PDB entry 5T7M | X-ray diffraction, 2.25 A resolution | chain A

== Chain A ==
Molecule: Chemotaxis protein
Source organism: Pseudomonas aeruginosa
Notes: fragment: ligand binding domain, residues 1-270
UniProtKB: A0A0H0Z019 (A0A0H0Z019_PSEAI); residues 30-278 here = UniProt positions 30-278
Chain sequence (270 residues; row label = number of the first residue in the row):
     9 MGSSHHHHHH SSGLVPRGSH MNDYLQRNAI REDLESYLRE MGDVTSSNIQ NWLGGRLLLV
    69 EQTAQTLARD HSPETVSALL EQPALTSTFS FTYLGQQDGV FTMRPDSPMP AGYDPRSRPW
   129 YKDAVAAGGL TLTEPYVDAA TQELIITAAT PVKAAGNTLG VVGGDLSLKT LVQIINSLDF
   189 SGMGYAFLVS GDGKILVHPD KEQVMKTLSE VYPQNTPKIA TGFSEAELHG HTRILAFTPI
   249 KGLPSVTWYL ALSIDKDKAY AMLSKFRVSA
Disordered / not traced: 9-29, 271-278
Construct notes: initiating methionine (9); expression tag (10-29)
Ligand contacts: tryptophan (TRP): Phe99, Tyr101, Phe109, Met111, Ser115, Pro116, Met117, Pro118, Tyr121, Arg126, Trp128, Tyr144, Asp146, Ala147, Ala148, Ile153, Asp173
Reported in the primary citation:
  - binding site for tryptophan: Phe99, Tyr101
  - binding site for tryptophan: Arg126 (from molecular simulation)

== Summary ==
Chain A binds tryptophan. The paper reports a binding site for tryptophan at Phe99, Tyr101 and Arg126.
Chain A is Chemotaxis protein (Pseudomonas aeruginosa); the structure, Ligand binding domain of pseudomonas
aeruginosa PAO1 amino acid chemoreceptor pcta in complex with L-trp, was determined by X-ray diffraction (same
publication as 5LT9, 5LTO, 5LTV, 5LTX and 5T65).
